Entry 1SJ8 (X-ray diffraction, 2.60 A resolution); this record covers chain A.

[Chain A]
Name: Talin 1
From: Mus musculus
UniProt: P26039 (TLN1_MOUSE); residue numbers follow UniProt; this construct covers 482-789
Amino-acid sequence (308 residues; numbered 482 to 789; the number before each row is that of its first residue):
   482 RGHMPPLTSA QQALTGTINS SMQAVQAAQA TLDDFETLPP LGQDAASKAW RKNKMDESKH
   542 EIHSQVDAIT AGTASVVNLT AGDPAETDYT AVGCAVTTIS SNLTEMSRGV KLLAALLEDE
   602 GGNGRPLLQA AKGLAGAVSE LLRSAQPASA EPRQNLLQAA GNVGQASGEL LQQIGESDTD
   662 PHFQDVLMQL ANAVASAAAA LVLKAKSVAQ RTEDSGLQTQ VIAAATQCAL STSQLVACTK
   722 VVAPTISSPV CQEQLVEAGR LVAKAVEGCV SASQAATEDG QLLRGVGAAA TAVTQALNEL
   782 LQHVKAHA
Disordered / not traced: 482-485, 783-789
Swiss-Prot annotation at these positions:
  - modified residue (Phosphoserine): Ser620, Ser729

[In short]
Chain A is Talin 1 (Mus musculus); the structure, Solution Structure of the R1R2 Domains of Talin, was
determined by X-ray diffraction together with 1SJ7 and 1T01 from the same study.
